7EEP - chains H and N of the 24 polymer chains in the assembly; structure by electron microscopy, 3.75 A resolution.

[Chain H]
Name: Pam1 portal proteins
Amino-acid sequence (596 residues; row label = number of the first residue in the row):
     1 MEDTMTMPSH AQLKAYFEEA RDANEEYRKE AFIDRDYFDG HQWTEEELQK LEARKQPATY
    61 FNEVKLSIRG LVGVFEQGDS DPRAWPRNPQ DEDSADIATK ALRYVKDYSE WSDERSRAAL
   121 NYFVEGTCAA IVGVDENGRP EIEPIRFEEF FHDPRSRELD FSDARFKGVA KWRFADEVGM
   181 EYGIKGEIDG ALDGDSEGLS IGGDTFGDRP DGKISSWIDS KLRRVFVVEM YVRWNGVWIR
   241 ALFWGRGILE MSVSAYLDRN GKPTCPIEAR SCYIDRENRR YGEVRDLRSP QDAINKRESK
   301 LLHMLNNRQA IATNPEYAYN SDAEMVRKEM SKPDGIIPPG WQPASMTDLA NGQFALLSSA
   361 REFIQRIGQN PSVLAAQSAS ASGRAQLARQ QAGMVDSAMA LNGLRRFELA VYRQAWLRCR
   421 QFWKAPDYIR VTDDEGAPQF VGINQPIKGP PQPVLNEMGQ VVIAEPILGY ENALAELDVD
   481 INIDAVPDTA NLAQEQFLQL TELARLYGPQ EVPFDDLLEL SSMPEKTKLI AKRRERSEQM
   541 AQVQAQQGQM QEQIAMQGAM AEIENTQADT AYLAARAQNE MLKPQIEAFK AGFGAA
Not modelled in the structure: 1-3, 189-219, 376-383, 445-463, 591-596

[Chain N]
Name: Pam1 adaptor proteins
Amino-acid sequence (182 residues; each row starts with the number of its first residue):
     1 MITCRDIITL GLQQARVVPL GREPKAKEAD AGLTVLQSIY DSMFADGPLG PFTEVYATSA
    61 YTAQENERIV TNGAAITIPQ TITEGNETRK PYDLTAIIVI NGAAQENHVF SLGRWQTAHD
   121 LTLNSEAPLA ERDKAGLAAL FAMEFAEMFG AELPPRTTAR GFRFKGAISQ KLATKRDDPV
   181 YY

[Chain H / chain N interface]
Contacting residue pairs - 17 pairs, chain H then chain N:
  Arg54(H) - Tyr181(N)
  Lys55(H) - Asp178(N)  salt bridge
  Lys55(H) - Val180(N)
  Lys55(H) - Tyr181(N)
  Gln56(H) - Tyr181(N)
  His303(H) - Tyr181(N)
  Asn306(H) - Tyr181(N)
  Asn307(H) - Tyr181(N)  hydrogen bond
  Asn320(H) - Arg163(N)  hydrogen bond
  Met325(H) - Leu172(N)  hydrophobic
  Lys328(H) - Lys175(N)
  Lys328(H) - Asp178(N)  salt bridge
  Lys328(H) - Pro179(N)
  Glu329(H) - Arg176(N)
  Ser331(H) - Pro179(N)
  Lys332(H) - Arg176(N)
  Lys332(H) - Asp177(N)  hydrogen bond (side chain-backbone)
Also at the interface, not in a pair above, chain H (16 interface residues in all): Leu302, Glu316, Ile336, Pro338
Also at the interface, not in a pair above, chain N (11 interface residues in all): Ala159, Gln170

[Summary]
16 residues of chain H face 11 of chain N across their interface, with 3 hydrogen bonds and 2 salt bridges.
Polar pairs include Lys55(H)-Asp178(N), Lys328(H)-Asp178(N) and Asn307(H)-Tyr181(N).
Chain H is Pam1 portal proteins and chain N is Pam1 adaptor proteins; the structure, Cyanophage Pam1
portal-adaptor complex, was determined by electron microscopy, deposited together with 7EEA, 7EEL and 7EEQ.
